PDB entry 4YKG | X-ray diffraction, 2.40 A resolution | chain A

# Chain A
Name: Alkyl hydroperoxide reductase subunit F
From: Escherichia coli K12
Notes: EC 1.8.1.-
UniProtKB: P35340 (AHPF_ECOLI); residue numbers follow UniProt; this construct covers 1-521
Chain sequence (521 residues; numbered 1 to 521; the number before each row is that of its first residue):
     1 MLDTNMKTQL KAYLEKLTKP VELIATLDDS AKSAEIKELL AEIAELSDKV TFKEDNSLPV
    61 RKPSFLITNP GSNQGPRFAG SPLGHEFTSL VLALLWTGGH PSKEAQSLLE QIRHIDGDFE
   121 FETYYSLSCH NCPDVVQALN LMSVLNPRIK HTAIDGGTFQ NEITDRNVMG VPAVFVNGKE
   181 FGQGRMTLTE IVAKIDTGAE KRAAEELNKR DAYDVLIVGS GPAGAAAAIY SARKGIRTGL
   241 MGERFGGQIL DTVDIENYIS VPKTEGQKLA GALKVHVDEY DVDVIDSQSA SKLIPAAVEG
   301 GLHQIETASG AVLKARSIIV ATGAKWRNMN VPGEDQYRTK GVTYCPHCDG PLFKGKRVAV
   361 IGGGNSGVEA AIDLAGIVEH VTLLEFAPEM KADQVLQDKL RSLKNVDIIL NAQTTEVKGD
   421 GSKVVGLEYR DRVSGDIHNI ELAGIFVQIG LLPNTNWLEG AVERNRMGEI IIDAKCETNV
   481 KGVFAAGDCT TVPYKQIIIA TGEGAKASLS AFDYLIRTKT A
Modified / non-standard residues: Cys345 (3-sulfinoalanine; CSD)
Curated features (UniProtKB/Swiss-Prot):
  - binding site (FAD): Thr478 to Asp488
  - modified residue (N6-acetyllysine): Lys53, Lys354
Cystine bridges: Cys129-Cys132
Bound ions: Cd2+: His85, Glu110
Residues lining bound ligands:
  - FAD (flavin-adenine dinucleotide): Val218, Gly219, Ser220, Gly221, Pro222, Ala223, Gly224, Tyr230, Gly242, Glu243, Arg244, Gly247, Gln248, Ile249, Thr252, Asp254, Ile255, Asn257, Gln288, Ser289, Ala290, Ala321, Thr322, Gly323, Ala324, Trp326, Cys345, Cys348, Asn454, Trp457, Gly487, Asp488, Lys495, Gln496, Ile497, Ile498, Ala500
  - NAD (nicotinamide-adenine-dinucleotide): Trp326, Met329, Ile361, Gly362, Gly363, Gly364, Asn365, Ser366, Gly367, Leu384, Glu385, Phe386, Ala387, Lys391, Ala412, Ile449, Gly450, Leu451, Met467, Pro493, Tyr494, Lys495
From the paper describing this entry:
  - contacts within the chain: Trp326-Cys345 (hydrogen bond), Cys345-His347
  - post-translational modification sites: Cys345
  - binding site for flavin-adenine dinucleotide: Cys348
  - binding site for NAD: Ile361, Gly362 to Gly367, Glu385, Phe386, Ile449
  - conformationally variable residues (side-chain flip): Lys391, Met467

# In short
Ligands of chain A: flavin-adenine dinucleotide and NAD. The Cd2+ site is built by His85 and Glu110. From
UniProt: 11 FAD-binding residues. The paper reports a binding site for NAD at Ile361, Gly362 and Glu385 among
others; a binding site for flavin-adenine dinucleotide at Cys348.
Chain A is Alkyl hydroperoxide reductase subunit F (Escherichia coli K12); the structure, Crystal Structure of
the Alkylhydroperoxide Reductase subunit F (AhpF) with NAD+ from Escherichia coli, was determined by X-ray
diffraction, deposited together with 4YKF.
